4WH3 - chain A; structure by X-ray diffraction, 1.80 A resolution.

== Chain A ==
Molecule: N-acetylhexosamine 1-kinase
Source organism: Bifidobacterium longum subsp. longum JCM 1217
Notes: EC 2.7.1.162
Reference sequence: E8MF12 (NAHK_BIFL2); residue numbers follow UniProt; this construct covers 1-359
Chain sequence (367 residues; row label = number of the first residue in the row):
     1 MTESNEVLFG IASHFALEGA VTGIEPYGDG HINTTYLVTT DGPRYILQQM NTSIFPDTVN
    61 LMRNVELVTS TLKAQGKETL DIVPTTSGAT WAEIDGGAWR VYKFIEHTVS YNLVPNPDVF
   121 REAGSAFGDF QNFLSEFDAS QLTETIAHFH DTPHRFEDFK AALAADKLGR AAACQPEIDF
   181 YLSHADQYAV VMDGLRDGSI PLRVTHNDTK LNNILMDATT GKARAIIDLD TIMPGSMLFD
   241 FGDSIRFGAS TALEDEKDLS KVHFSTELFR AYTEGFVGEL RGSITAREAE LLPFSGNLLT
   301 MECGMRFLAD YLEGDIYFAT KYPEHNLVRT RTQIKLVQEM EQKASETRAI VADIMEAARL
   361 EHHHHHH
Disordered / not traced: 1-3, 360-367
Modified / non-standard residues: Mse-1 (selenomethionine); Mse-50, Mse-62, Mse-192, Mse-216, Mse-233, Mse-237, Mse-301, Mse-305, Mse-340, Mse-355 (selenomethionine; parent Met)
Differences from the reference sequence: engineered mutation Val-7 (Asp in E8MF12); expression tag (360-367)
Metal / ion sites: Mg2+ site 1: Asn-213, Asp-228 (together with ATP); Mg2+ site 2: Asp-228 (together with ATP)
Ligand contacts: ATP (adenosine-5'-triphosphate): Tyr-27, Gly-28, Asp-29, Gly-30, His-31, Ile-32, Asn-33, Thr-35, Ile-46, Gln-48, Leu-80, Tyr-102, Lys-103, Phe-104, Ile-105, Ser-110, Asp-208, Asn-213, Leu-215, Ile-227, Asp-228, Asp-230

== Overview ==
Chain A binds ATP. Asn-213 and Asp-228 coordinate Mg2+ site 1.
Chain A is N-acetylhexosamine 1-kinase (Bifidobacterium longum subsp. longum JCM 1217); the structure,
N-acetylhexosamine 1-kinase in complex with ATP, was determined by X-ray diffraction, deposited together with
4WH2 and 4WH1.
